PDB entry 6N4Q | electron microscopy, 3.60 A resolution | chains A and E of the 12 polymer chains in the assembly

== Chain A ==
Molecule: Nav1.7 VSD2-NavAb chimera
Organism: Arcobacter butzleri (strain RM4018)
UniProt: chimeric construct of A8EVM5, Q15858: residues 722-746 from A8EVM5 (A8EVM5_ARCB4) positions 1-25 (UniProt number = residue number - 721); residues 747-777 from Q15858 positions 747-777 (same numbers); residues 778-798 from A8EVM5 (A8EVM5_ARCB4) positions 58-78 (UniProt number = residue number - 720); residues 799-830 from Q15858 positions 811-842 (UniProt number = residue number + 12); residues 831-991 from A8EVM5 (A8EVM5_ARCB4) positions 107-267 (UniProt number = residue number - 724)
Sequence (288 residues; each row starts with the number of its first residue):
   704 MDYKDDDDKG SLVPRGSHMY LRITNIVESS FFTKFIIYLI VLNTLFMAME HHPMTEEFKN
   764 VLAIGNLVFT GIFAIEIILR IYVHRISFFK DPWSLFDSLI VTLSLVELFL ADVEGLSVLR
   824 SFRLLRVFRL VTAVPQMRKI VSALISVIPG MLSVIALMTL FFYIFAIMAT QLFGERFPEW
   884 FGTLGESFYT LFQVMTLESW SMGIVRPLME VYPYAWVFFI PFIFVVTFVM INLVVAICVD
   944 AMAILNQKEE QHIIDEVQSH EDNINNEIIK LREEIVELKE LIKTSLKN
Disordered / not traced: 704-719, 981-991
Differences from the reference sequence: initiating methionine (704); expression tag (705-721); conflict C941 (Ile217 in A8EVM5)
What the authors report for this chain:
  - mutagenesis - A766L: unchanged binding to Beta/omega-theraphotoxin-Tp2a (chain E)
  - mutagenesis - I767A: decreased binding to Beta/omega-theraphotoxin-Tp2a (chain E)

== Chain E ==
Molecule: Beta/omega-theraphotoxin-Tp2a
UniProt: P83476 (TXPR2_THRPR); residues 1-30 here = UniProt positions 1-30
Sequence (30 residues; numbered 1 to 30; the number before each row is that of its first residue):
     1 YCQKWMWTCD SERKCCEGMV CRLWCKKKLW
Disulfides: C2-C16, C9-C21, C15-C25

== How chain A and chain E interact ==
Residue-residue contacts - 10 pairs, chain A then chain E:
  I767(A) with L23(E), hydrophobic
  L811(A) with W24(E), hydrophobic; K26(E)
  F812(A) with M6(E), hydrophobic; K26(E); K27(E)
  A814(A) with K26(E)
  D815(A) with R22(E), salt bridge
  V816(A) with K28(E); L29(E), hydrophobic
Also at the interface, not in a pair above, chain A (7 interface residues in all): L813
Also at the interface, not in a pair above, chain E (9 interface residues in all): W5
The authors on this interface:
  - interface residues, chain E: R22(E), W24(E), K26(E)
  - hot spots on chain E (mutagenesis) - R22D (300-fold), R22E (300-fold), R22Q, K26E: decreased binding to Nav1.7 VSD2-NavAb chimera (chain A)
  - hot spots on chain E (mutagenesis) - K26R (2- to 10-fold): increased binding to Nav1.7 VSD2-NavAb chimera (chain A)

== In short ==
7 residues of chain A and 9 residues of chain E are in contact, with 1 salt bridge. Its one salt-bridged
contact is D815(A)-R22(E). From the paper: R22D, R22E and R22Q of chain E, among others, reduce binding to
Nav1.7 VSD2-NavAb chimera (chain A); interface residues R22(E), W24(E) and K26(E); 7 substitutions were tested
in all.
Here chain A is Nav1.7 VSD2-NavAb chimera (Arcobacter butzleri (strain RM4018)) and chain E is
Beta/omega-theraphotoxin-Tp2a. Entry 6N4Q (CryoEM structure of Nav1.7 VSD2 (actived state) in complex with the
gating modifier toxin ProTx2) was determined by electron microscopy, deposited together with 6N4I and 6N4R.
